Entry 4ARV (X-ray diffraction, 1.67 A resolution); this record covers chain A.

== Chain A ==
Protein: Phytase
Source organism: Yersinia kristensenii
Notes: EC 3.1.3.26
UniProtKB: H9TUK6 (H9TUK6_YERKR); residues -26 to 414 here correspond to UniProt positions 1-441 (UniProt number = residue number + 27)
Sequence (441 residues; numbered -26 to 414; the number before each row is that of its first residue; numbers below 1 keep their minus sign (Met-26 is residue -26)):
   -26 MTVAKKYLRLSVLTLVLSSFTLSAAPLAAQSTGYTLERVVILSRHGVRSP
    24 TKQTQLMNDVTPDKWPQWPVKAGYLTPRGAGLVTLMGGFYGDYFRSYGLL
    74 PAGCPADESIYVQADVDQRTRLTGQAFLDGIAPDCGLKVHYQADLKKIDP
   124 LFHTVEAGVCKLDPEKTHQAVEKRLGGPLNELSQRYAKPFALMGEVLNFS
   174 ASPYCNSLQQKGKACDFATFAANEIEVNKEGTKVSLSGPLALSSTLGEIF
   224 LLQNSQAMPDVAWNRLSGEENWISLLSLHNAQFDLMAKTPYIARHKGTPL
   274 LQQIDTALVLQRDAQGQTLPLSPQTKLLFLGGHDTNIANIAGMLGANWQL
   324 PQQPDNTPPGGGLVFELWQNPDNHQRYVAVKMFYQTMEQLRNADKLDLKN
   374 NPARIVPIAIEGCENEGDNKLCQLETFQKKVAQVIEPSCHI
Disordered / not traced: -26 to 5
Cystine bridges: Cys77-Cys108, Cys133-Cys412, Cys178-Cys188, Cys386-Cys395
Residues lining bound ligands: TOE (2-[2-(2-methoxy-ethoxy)-ethoxy]-ethoxyl): Tyr7, Tyr70, Trp341, Asn392, Leu394
From the paper describing this entry:
  - binding site for phosphate ion: His126

== Summary ==
Chain A binds compound TOE. From the paper: a binding site for phosphate ion at His126.
Chain A is Phytase (Yersinia kristensenii); the structure, Yersinia kristensenii phytase apo form, was
determined by X-ray diffraction together with 4ARO, 4ARS and 4ARU from the same study.
